PDB entry 5ZKJ | X-ray diffraction, 2.80 A resolution | chains A and F of the 6 polymer chains in the assembly

== Chain A ==
Molecule: Nuclease EXOG, mitochondrial
Source organism: Homo sapiens
Notes: EC 3.1.30.-
UniProt: Q9Y2C4 (EXOG_HUMAN); residue numbers follow UniProt; this construct covers 42-368
Chain sequence (348 residues; numbered 21 to 368; the number before each row is that of its first residue):
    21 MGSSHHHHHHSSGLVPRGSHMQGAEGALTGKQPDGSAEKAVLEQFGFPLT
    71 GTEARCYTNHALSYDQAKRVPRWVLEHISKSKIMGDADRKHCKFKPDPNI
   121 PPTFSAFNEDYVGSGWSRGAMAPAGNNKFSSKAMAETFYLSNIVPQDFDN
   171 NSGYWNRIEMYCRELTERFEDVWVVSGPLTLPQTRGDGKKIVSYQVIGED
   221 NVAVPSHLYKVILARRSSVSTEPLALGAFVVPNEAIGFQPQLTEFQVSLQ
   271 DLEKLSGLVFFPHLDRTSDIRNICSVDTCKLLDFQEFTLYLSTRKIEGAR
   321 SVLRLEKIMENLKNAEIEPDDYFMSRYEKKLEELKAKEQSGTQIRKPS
Not modelled in the structure: 21-55, 353-368
Construct notes: expression tag (21-41); engineered mutation Ala-140 (His in Q9Y2C4)
Cystine bridges: Cys-294/Cys-299
Ion coordination: Mg2+: Asn-171 (shared with 2 residues of chain E)
UniProt features mapped onto this chain:
  - binding site (a divalent metal cation): Asn-171
  - natural variant: Gly-277 (G277V: Abolishes catalytic activity)
  - mutagenesis: Ser-137 (S137D: No effect on catalytic activity)
What the authors report for this chain:
  - binding site for the 12-nt RNA strand: Lys-148, Phe-168, Asn-171, Asn-176, Arg-314
  - Mg2+ coordination: Asn-171
  - specificity-determining residues: Phe-168, Asn-171, Asn-176
  - conformationally variable residues: Phe-168
  - mutagenesis - H140A: abolished catalytic activity (proposed by the authors, not directly observed)
  - mutagenesis - N176A (20-fold): increased catalytic activity
  - mutagenesis - H140A/F168A (K_d_ = 3.15 uM): decreased binding to R2-DNA/RNA
  - mutagenesis - F168A, C299A: unchanged catalytic activity

== Chain F ==
Molecule: 12-nt DNA strand
Sequence (12 nucleotides; row label = number of the first residue in the row):
     1 CGTGACATCCCG

== How chain A and chain F interact ==
Residue-residue contacts - 13 pairs, chain A then chain F:
  His-111(A) with DC6(F), phosphate contact; DA7(F), phosphate contact
  Lys-115(A) with DG4(F), salt bridge to the phosphate
  Ser-172(A) with DG12(F), hydrogen bond to the base
  Asn-176(A) with DG12(F), base contact
  Leu-311(A) with DG12(F), base contact
  Lys-315(A) with DG12(F), base contact
  Arg-320(A) with DA7(F), salt bridge to the phosphate; DT8(F), salt bridge to the phosphate
  Arg-324(A) with DT8(F), sugar contact; DC9(F), salt bridge to the phosphate
  Lys-327(A) with DC9(F), phosphate contact; DC10(F), salt bridge to the phosphate
Also at the interface, not in a pair above, chain A (13 interface residues in all): Pro-116, Glu-129, Asp-169, Phe-307
Also at the interface, not in a pair above, chain F (10 interface residues in all): DG2, DT3, DA5

== Summary ==
The interface between chain A and chain F involves 13 residues on one side and 10 on the other, with 1
hydrogen bond and 5 salt bridges. Polar pairs include Ser-172(A)/DG12(F), Lys-115(A)/DG4(F) and
Arg-320(A)/DA7(F). The paper reports a binding site for the 12-nt RNA strand at Lys-148(A), Phe-168(A) and
Asn-171(A) among others; H140A of chain A abolishes catalytic activity; 5 substitutions were tested in all.
Chain A is Nuclease EXOG, mitochondrial (Homo sapiens) and chain F is a 12-nt DNA strand; the structure, Human
EXOG-H140A in complex with RNA/DNA hybrid duplex, was determined by X-ray diffraction (same publication as
5ZKI and 6IID).
